PDB entry 1PX3 | X-ray diffraction, 1.60 A resolution | chains A and B of the 4 polymer chains in the assembly

[Chain A (and B)]
Protein: beta-galactosidase
From: Escherichia coli
Notes: EC 3.2.1.23; chain B of this document is another copy of the same molecule, construct and numbering; everything in this record applies to it too
UniProt: P00722 (BGAL_ECOLI); residues 9-1023 here = UniProt positions 9-1023
Sequence (1023 residues; numbered 1 to 1023; the number before each row is that of its first residue):
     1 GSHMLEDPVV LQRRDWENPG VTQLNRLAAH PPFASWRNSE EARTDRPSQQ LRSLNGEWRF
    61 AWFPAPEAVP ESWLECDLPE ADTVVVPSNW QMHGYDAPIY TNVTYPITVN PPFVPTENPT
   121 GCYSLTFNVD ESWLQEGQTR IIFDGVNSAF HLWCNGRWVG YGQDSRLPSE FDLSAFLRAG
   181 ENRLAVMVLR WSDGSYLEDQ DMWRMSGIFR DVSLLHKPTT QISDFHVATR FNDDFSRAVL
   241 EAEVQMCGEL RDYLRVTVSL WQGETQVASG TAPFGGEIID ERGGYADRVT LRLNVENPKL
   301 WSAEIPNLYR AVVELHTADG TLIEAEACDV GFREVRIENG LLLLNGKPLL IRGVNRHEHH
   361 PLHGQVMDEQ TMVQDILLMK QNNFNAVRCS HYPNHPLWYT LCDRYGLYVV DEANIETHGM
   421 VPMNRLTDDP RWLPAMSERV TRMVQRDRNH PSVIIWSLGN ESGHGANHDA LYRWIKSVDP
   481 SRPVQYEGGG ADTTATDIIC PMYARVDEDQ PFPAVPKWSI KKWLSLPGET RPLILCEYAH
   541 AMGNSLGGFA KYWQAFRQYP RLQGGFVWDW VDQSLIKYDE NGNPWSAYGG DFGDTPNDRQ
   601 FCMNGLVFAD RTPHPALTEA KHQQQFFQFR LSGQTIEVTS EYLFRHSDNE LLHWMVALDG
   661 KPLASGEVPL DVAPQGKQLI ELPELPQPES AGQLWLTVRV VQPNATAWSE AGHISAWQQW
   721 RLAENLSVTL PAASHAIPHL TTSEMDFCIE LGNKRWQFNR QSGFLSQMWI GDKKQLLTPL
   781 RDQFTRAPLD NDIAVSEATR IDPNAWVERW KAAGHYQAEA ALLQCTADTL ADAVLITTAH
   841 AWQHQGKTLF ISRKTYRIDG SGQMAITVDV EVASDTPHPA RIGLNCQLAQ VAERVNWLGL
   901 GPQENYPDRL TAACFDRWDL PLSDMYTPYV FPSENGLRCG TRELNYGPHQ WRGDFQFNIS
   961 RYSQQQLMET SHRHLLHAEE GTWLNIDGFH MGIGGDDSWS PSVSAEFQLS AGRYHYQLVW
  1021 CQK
Not modelled in the structure: 1-12, 799 (chain B: 1-12, 798-799)
Sequence notes: cloning artifact (1-8); engineered mutation A794 (Gly in P00722)
Bound ions: Mg2+ site 1: D15, N18, V21, Q163, D193; Na+ site 1: D201, F601, N604; Mg2+ site 2: E416, H418, E461; Na+ site 2: F556, Y559, L562; Na+ site 3: S647, E650, L670 (together with dimethyl sulfoxide); Na+ site 4: P932, L967, T970

[Chain A / chain B interface]
Pairs across the interface - 72 pairs, chain A then chain B:
  N339(A) - P527(B)
  N339(A) - G528(B)
  L341(A) - P527(B)  hydrophobic
  D507(A) - Q558(B)  hydrogen bond (backbone-side chain)
  D509(A) - Q558(B)  hydrogen bond
  S519(A) - Q558(B)
  K521(A) - Y559(B)
  K522(A) - Q558(B)  hydrogen bond (side chain-backbone)
  K522(A) - Y559(B)  hydrogen bond (backbone-side chain)
  K522(A) - P560(B)
  L524(A) - S525(B)
  S525(A) - L524(B)
  S525(A) - S525(B)
  S525(A) - Y559(B)
  S525(A) - R561(B)  hydrogen bond (backbone-side chain)
  P527(A) - N339(B)
  P527(A) - L341(B)  hydrophobic
  P527(A) - P560(B)
  G528(A) - N339(B)  hydrogen bond (backbone-side chain)
  Q558(A) - D507(B)  hydrogen bond (side chain-backbone)
  Q558(A) - D509(B)  hydrogen bond
  Q558(A) - S519(B)
  Q558(A) - K522(B)  hydrogen bond (backbone-side chain)
  Y559(A) - K521(B)
  Y559(A) - K522(B)  hydrogen bond (side chain-backbone)
  Y559(A) - S525(B)
  R561(A) - S525(B)  hydrogen bond (side chain-backbone)
  Q693(A) - S874(B)  hydrogen bond
  L722(A) - S874(B)
  A723(A) - D875(B)
  E724(A) - K847(B)  hydrogen bond (backbone-side chain)
  E724(A) - V872(B)
  E724(A) - A873(B)
  E724(A) - S874(B)  hydrogen bond (side chain-backbone)
  E724(A) - D875(B)  hydrogen bond (backbone-side chain)
  L726(A) - I851(B)  hydrophobic
  L726(A) - E871(B)
  L726(A) - A873(B)
  S727(A) - I851(B)
  S727(A) - R853(B)
  V728(A) - L823(B)
  V728(A) - A841(B)  hydrophobic
  V728(A) - T848(B)
  L730(A) - L823(B)
  L823(A) - L730(B)
  D828(A) - L830(B)
  D828(A) - A831(B)  hydrogen bond (side chain-backbone)
  L830(A) - D828(B)
  L830(A) - L830(B)  hydrophobic
  A831(A) - D828(B)  hydrogen bond (backbone-side chain)
  A841(A) - V728(B)  hydrophobic
  K847(A) - E724(B)  hydrogen bond (side chain-backbone)
  K847(A) - N725(B)
  T848(A) - V728(B)
  I851(A) - L726(B)  hydrophobic
  I851(A) - S727(B)
  I851(A) - V728(B)  hydrophobic
  D869(A) - H1015(B)  salt bridge
  D869(A) - Q1017(B)
  E871(A) - L726(B)
  A873(A) - E724(B)
  A873(A) - L726(B)
  S874(A) - Q693(B)  hydrogen bond
  S874(A) - E724(B)  hydrogen bond (backbone-side chain)
  D875(A) - A723(B)
  D875(A) - E724(B)  hydrogen bond (side chain-backbone)
  R942(A) - R1013(B)
  D954(A) - R1013(B)  salt bridge
  R1013(A) - R942(B)
  R1013(A) - D954(B)  salt bridge
  H1015(A) - D869(B)  salt bridge
  H1015(A) - H1015(B)  hydrogen bond
Interface residues without a listed pair, chain A (48 interface residues in all): L526, P560, R721, T829, L835, L849, R853, R857, V872
Interface residues without a listed pair, chain B (50 interface residues in all): L526, R721, L722, Q824, T829, Q843, L849

[In short]
48 residues of chain A face 50 of chain B across their interface; the contacts include 22 hydrogen bonds and 4
salt bridges. Polar contacts include D869(A)-H1015(B), D954(A)-R1013(B) and D507(A)-Q558(B). D15(A), N18(A),
V21(A), Q163(A) and D193(A) coordinate Mg2+ site 1.
Both chains are beta-galactosidase (Escherichia coli). Entry 1PX3 (E. coli (lacz) beta-galactosidase (G794A))
was determined by X-ray diffraction (same publication as 1PX4).
